Entry 7B2P (electron microscopy, 3.43 A resolution); this record covers chains A and B of the 4 polymer chains in the assembly.

Chain A:
Protein: Complement C4 beta chain
Source organism: Homo sapiens
UniProtKB: P0C0L4 (CO4A_HUMAN); numbering as in UniProt (aligned over 20-675)
Amino-acid sequence (656 residues; each row starts with the number of its first residue):
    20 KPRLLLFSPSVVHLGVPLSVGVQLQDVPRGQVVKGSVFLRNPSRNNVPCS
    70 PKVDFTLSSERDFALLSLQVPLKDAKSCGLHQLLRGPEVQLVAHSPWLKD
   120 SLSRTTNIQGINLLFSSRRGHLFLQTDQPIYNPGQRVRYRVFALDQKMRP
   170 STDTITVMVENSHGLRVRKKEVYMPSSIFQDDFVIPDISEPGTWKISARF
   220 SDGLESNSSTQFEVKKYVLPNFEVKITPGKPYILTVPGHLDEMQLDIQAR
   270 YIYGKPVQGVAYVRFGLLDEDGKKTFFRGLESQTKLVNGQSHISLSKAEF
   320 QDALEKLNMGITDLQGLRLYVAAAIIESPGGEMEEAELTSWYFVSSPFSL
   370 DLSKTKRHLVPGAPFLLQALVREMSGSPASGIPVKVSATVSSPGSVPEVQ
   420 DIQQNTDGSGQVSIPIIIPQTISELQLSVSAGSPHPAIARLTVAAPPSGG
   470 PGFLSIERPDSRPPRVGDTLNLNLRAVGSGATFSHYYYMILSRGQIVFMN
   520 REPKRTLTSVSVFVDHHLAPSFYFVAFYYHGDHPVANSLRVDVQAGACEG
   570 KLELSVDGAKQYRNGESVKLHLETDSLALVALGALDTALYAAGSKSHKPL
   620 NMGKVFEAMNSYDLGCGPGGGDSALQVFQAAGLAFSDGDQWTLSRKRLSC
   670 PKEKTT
Disordered / not traced: 670-675
Swiss-Prot annotation at these positions:
  - glycosylation: Asn226 (N-linked (GlcNAc...) asparagine)
  - natural variant: Ser347 (S347Y: In allotype C4A3a, allotype C4A6), Val418 (V418A: In allotype C4A4), Arg477 (R477W: In allotype C4A6)
Cystine bridges: Cys68-Cys97, Cys635-Cys669
Covalent attachments: N-acetylglucosamine (NAG) linked to Asn226

Chain B:
Protein: Complement C4 alpha chain
Source organism: Homo sapiens
UniProtKB: P0C0L4 (CO4A_HUMAN); residue numbers follow UniProt; this construct covers 680-1446
Amino-acid sequence (767 residues; each row starts with the number of its first residue):
   680 NVNFQKAINEKLGQYASPTAKRCCQDGVTRLPMMRSCEQRAARVQQPDCR
   730 EPFLSCCQFAESLRKKSRDKGQAGLQRALEILQEEDLIDEDDIPVRSFFP
   780 ENWLWRVETVDRFQILTLWLPDSLTTWEIHGLSLSKTKGLCVATPVQLRV
   830 FREFHLHLRLPMSVRRFEQLELRPVLYNYLDKNLTVSVHVSPVEGLCLAG
   880 GGGLAQQVLVPAGSARPVAFSVVPTAAAAVSLKVVARGSFEFPVGDAVSK
   930 VLQIEKEGAIHREELVYELNPLDHRGRTLEIPGNSDPNMIPDGDFNSYVR
   980 VTASDPLDTLGSEGALSPGGVASLLRLPRGCGEQTMIYLAPTLAASRYLD
  1030 KTEQWSTLPPETKDHAVDLIQKGYMRIQQFRKADGSYAAWLSRDSSTWLT
  1080 AFVLKVLSLAQEQVGGSPEKLQETSNWLLSQQQADGSFQDPCPVLDRSMQ
  1130 GGLVGNDETVALTAFVTIALHHGLAVFQDEGAEPLKQRVEASISKANSFL
  1180 GEKASAGLLGAHAAAITAYALSLTKAPVDLLGVAHNNLMAMAQETGDNLY
  1230 WGSVTGSQSNAVSPTPAPRNPSDPMPQAPALWIETTAYALLHLLLHEGKA
  1280 EMADQASAWLTRQGSFQGGFRSTQDTVIALDALSAYWIASHTTEERGLNV
  1330 TLSSTGRNGFKSHALQLNNRQIRGLEEELQFSLGSKINVKVGGNSKGTLK
  1380 VLRTYNVLDMKNTTCQDLQIEVTVKGHVEYTMEANEDYEDYEYDELPAKD
  1430 DPDAPLQPVTPLQLFEG
Disordered / not traced: 680-765, 986-993, 1231-1255, 1349-1353, 1414-1446
Sequence notes: variant Ser1201 (Thr in P0C0L4)
Swiss-Prot annotation at these positions:
  - site: Arg756, Ala757 (Cleavage)
  - modified residue: Ser918 (Phosphoserine), Tyr1417 (Sulfotyrosine), Tyr1420 (Sulfotyrosine), Tyr1422 (Sulfotyrosine)
  - glycosylation: Asn862 (N-linked (GlcNAc...) asparagine), Thr1244 (O-linked (GalNAc...) threonine), Asn1328 (N-linked (GlcNAc...) (complex) asparagine), Asn1391 (N-linked (GlcNAc...) asparagine)
  - cross-link: Cys1010 to Gln1013 (Isoglutamyl cysteine thioester (Cys-Gln))
  - natural variant: Pro726 (P726L: In allotype C4A3a), Asp1073 (D1073G: In allotype C4A1, allotype C4A2), Asn1176 (N1176S: In allotype C4A1), Ser1201 (T1201S: In allotype C4A4; this construct carries the variant), Val1207 (V1207A: In allotype C4A1, allotype C4A13), Leu1210 (L1210R: In allotype C4A1, allotype C4A13), Ser1286 (S1286A: In allotype C4A1, allotype C4A3a, allotype C4A6)
Covalent attachments: N-acetylglucosamine (NAG) linked to Asn862, Asn1328, Asn1391

Interface between chain A and chain B:
Disulfides between the chains: Cys567(A)-Cys820(B)
Residue-residue contacts (217; chain A residue first):
  Arg59(A) - Pro1039(B)  hydrogen bond (side chain-backbone)
  Arg59(A) - Asp1043(B)  salt bridge
  Pro61(A) - Asp1029(B)
  Pro61(A) - Trp1034(B)  hydrophobic
  Pro61(A) - Lys1042(B)
  Ser62(A) - Asp1029(B)  hydrogen bond (side chain-backbone)
  Ser62(A) - Glu1032(B)
  Asn64(A) - Glu1091(B)  hydrogen bond (side chain-backbone)
  Asn64(A) - Gln1092(B)
  Asn65(A) - Lys1042(B)
  Asn65(A) - Asp1043(B)  hydrogen bond
  Asn65(A) - Val1046(B)
  Leu102(A) - Glu1032(B)
  Leu103(A) - Glu1032(B)  hydrogen bond (backbone-side chain)
  Leu103(A) - Trp1316(B)  hydrophobic
  Leu103(A) - His1320(B)
  Arg104(A) - Ala994(B)
  Arg104(A) - Thr1031(B)
  Arg104(A) - Glu1032(B)  hydrogen bond (backbone-side chain)
  Arg104(A) - Gln1033(B)
  Arg104(A) - Trp1316(B)
  Glu107(A) - Ser1035(B)  hydrogen bond
  Gln109(A) - Trp1034(B)  hydrogen bond (side chain-backbone)
  Gln109(A) - Pro1039(B)
  Thr124(A) - His1044(B)
  Thr125(A) - Glu1040(B)
  Ile127(A) - Glu1040(B)
  Ile127(A) - Asp1043(B)
  Gln128(A) - Glu1040(B)
  Gly129(A) - Pro1039(B)
  Gly129(A) - Glu1040(B)  hydrogen bond (backbone-side chain)
  Ile130(A) - Pro1039(B)
  Asn131(A) - Trp1034(B)
  Asn131(A) - Ser1035(B)  hydrogen bond (side chain-backbone)
  Asn131(A) - Leu1037(B)  hydrogen bond (side chain-backbone)
  Asn131(A) - Pro1039(B)
  Phe142(A) - Leu819(B)  hydrophobic
  Gln144(A) - Trp784(B)
  Thr145(A) - Trp784(B)
  Asp146(A) - Asn781(B)  hydrogen bond (backbone-side chain)
  Asp146(A) - Trp784(B)
  Gln147(A) - Glu780(B)  hydrogen bond
  Gln147(A) - Asn781(B)
  Gln154(A) - Glu780(B)  hydrogen bond
  Arg157(A) - Asn781(B)
  Arg157(A) - Trp784(B)
  Tyr158(A) - Trp784(B)  hydrophobic
  Arg159(A) - Trp784(B)
  Arg159(A) - Arg785(B)
  Phe161(A) - Leu811(B)  hydrophobic
  Leu163(A) - Leu813(B)  hydrophobic
  Leu163(A) - Leu819(B)  hydrophobic
  Met167(A) - Gly818(B)
  Met167(A) - Leu819(B)
  Arg168(A) - Lys815(B)
  Arg168(A) - Thr816(B)  hydrogen bond (side chain-backbone)
  Arg168(A) - Lys817(B)  hydrogen bond (side chain-backbone)
  Pro169(A) - Leu813(B)
  Pro169(A) - Ser814(B)
  Pro169(A) - Lys815(B)
  Asn180(A) - Glu1357(B)  hydrogen bond
  Gly183(A) - Glu1355(B)
  Leu184(A) - Arg979(B)
  Leu184(A) - Glu1355(B)
  Leu184(A) - Glu1356(B)
  Leu184(A) - Glu1357(B)
  Arg185(A) - Glu1355(B)  hydrogen bond (backbone-backbone)
  Arg185(A) - Glu1356(B)  salt bridge
  Arg185(A) - Glu1357(B)  hydrogen bond (backbone-backbone)
  Val186(A) - Glu1357(B)
  Ser196(A) - Leu813(B)
  Ile197(A) - Val786(B)  hydrophobic
  Gln199(A) - Val786(B)
  Pro205(A) - Tyr977(B)
  Ile207(A) - Arg941(B)
  Ile207(A) - Tyr977(B)  hydrophobic
  Ile207(A) - Thr1383(B)
  Tyr236(A) - Glu780(B)  hydrogen bond
  Val237(A) - Arg838(B)
  Val237(A) - Met841(B)  hydrophobic
  Leu238(A) - Glu780(B)
  Leu238(A) - Arg838(B)  hydrogen bond (backbone-side chain)
  Asn240(A) - His836(B)  hydrogen bond
  Asn240(A) - Tyr856(B)
  Tyr270(A) - Tyr856(B)  hydrogen bond
  Tyr270(A) - Tyr858(B)
  Ile271(A) - Thr804(B)
  Ile271(A) - Thr805(B)
  Tyr272(A) - Leu803(B)
  Tyr272(A) - Arg828(B)  hydrogen bond (backbone-side chain)
  Tyr272(A) - Phe830(B)  hydrophobic
  Tyr272(A) - His834(B)  hydrogen bond
  Tyr272(A) - Tyr856(B)
  Tyr272(A) - Tyr858(B)
  Lys274(A) - Phe830(B)
  Lys274(A) - Tyr858(B)
  Pro275(A) - Tyr858(B)
  Glu346(A) - Tyr856(B)  hydrogen bond
  Pro348(A) - Ala894(B)
  Pro348(A) - Arg895(B)
  Pro348(A) - Pro896(B)
  Gly349(A) - Arg852(B)
  Gly349(A) - Val854(B)
  Glu351(A) - Arg838(B)  salt bridge
  Glu353(A) - Arg838(B)  salt bridge
  Cys567(A) - Leu819(B)
  Cys567(A) - Cys820(B)  disulfide
  Cys567(A) - Val821(B)
  Gly569(A) - Lys817(B)
  Gly569(A) - Cys820(B)
  Lys570(A) - Cys820(B)  hydrogen bond (backbone-side chain)
  Leu571(A) - Leu811(B)
  Leu571(A) - Ser812(B)
  Leu571(A) - Cys820(B)
  Leu571(A) - Ala822(B)  hydrophobic
  Leu573(A) - His809(B)
  Leu573(A) - Gly810(B)
  Leu573(A) - Ala822(B)  hydrophobic
  Leu573(A) - Val825(B)
  Lys579(A) - Gln826(B)
  Lys579(A) - Arg828(B)
  Tyr581(A) - Leu799(B)  hydrophobic
  Tyr581(A) - Leu827(B)  hydrophobic
  Tyr581(A) - Arg828(B)
  Tyr581(A) - Val829(B)
  Tyr581(A) - Phe830(B)  hydrogen bond (backbone-backbone)
  Arg582(A) - Val829(B)
  Arg582(A) - Phe830(B)
  Asn583(A) - Arg775(B)
  Asn583(A) - Pro800(B)
  Asn583(A) - Asp801(B)
  Asn583(A) - Val829(B)
  Asn583(A) - Arg831(B)  hydrogen bond
  Gly584(A) - Trp798(B)  hydrogen bond (backbone-side chain)
  Gly584(A) - Leu799(B)  hydrogen bond (backbone-backbone)
  Gly584(A) - Asp801(B)
  Glu585(A) - Leu797(B)
  Glu585(A) - Leu799(B)  hydrogen bond (backbone-backbone)
  Ser586(A) - Leu797(B)
  Val587(A) - Leu797(B)  hydrogen bond (backbone-backbone)
  Val587(A) - Leu799(B)  hydrophobic
  Val587(A) - Leu827(B)  hydrophobic
  Lys588(A) - Ile794(B)
  Lys588(A) - Thr796(B)
  Leu589(A) - Gln793(B)
  Leu589(A) - Ile794(B)
  Leu589(A) - Leu795(B)  hydrogen bond (backbone-backbone)
  His590(A) - Gln793(B)
  His590(A) - Ile794(B)
  Leu591(A) - Glu787(B)
  Leu591(A) - Phe792(B)
  Leu591(A) - Gln793(B)  hydrogen bond (backbone-backbone)
  Leu591(A) - Leu795(B)  hydrophobic
  Glu592(A) - Arg791(B)
  Glu592(A) - Phe792(B)
  Thr593(A) - Val789(B)
  Thr593(A) - Arg791(B)  hydrogen bond (backbone-side chain)
  Thr593(A) - Ser812(B)
  Asp594(A) - Arg791(B)  hydrogen bond (backbone-side chain)
  Asp594(A) - Lys817(B)  salt bridge
  Ser595(A) - Arg791(B)
  Ser595(A) - Ser814(B)
  Ser595(A) - Thr816(B)  hydrogen bond
  Ser595(A) - Lys817(B)
  Leu596(A) - Thr788(B)
  Leu596(A) - Val789(B)
  Leu596(A) - Asp790(B)
  Leu596(A) - Ser814(B)
  Ala597(A) - Glu787(B)
  Ala597(A) - Thr788(B)
  Ala597(A) - Val789(B)  hydrogen bond (backbone-backbone)
  Ala597(A) - Ser812(B)
  Ala597(A) - Leu813(B)
  Ala597(A) - Ser814(B)
  Leu598(A) - Glu787(B)
  Leu598(A) - Thr788(B)
  Leu598(A) - Leu811(B)
  Leu598(A) - Ser812(B)
  Leu598(A) - Leu813(B)  hydrogen bond (backbone-backbone)
  Val599(A) - Arg785(B)
  Val599(A) - Val786(B)
  Val599(A) - Glu787(B)  hydrogen bond (backbone-backbone)
  Val599(A) - Val789(B)  hydrophobic
  Val599(A) - Leu811(B)
  Ala600(A) - Arg785(B)
  Ala600(A) - Gly810(B)
  Ala600(A) - Leu811(B)  hydrogen bond (backbone-backbone)
  Leu601(A) - Leu783(B)
  Leu601(A) - Trp784(B)
  Leu601(A) - Arg785(B)  hydrogen bond (backbone-backbone)
  Leu601(A) - Glu787(B)
  Leu601(A) - Leu795(B)  hydrophobic
  Leu601(A) - His809(B)
  Gly602(A) - Leu783(B)  hydrogen bond (backbone-backbone)
  Gly602(A) - Glu807(B)
  Gly602(A) - Ile808(B)
  Gly602(A) - His809(B)  hydrogen bond (backbone-backbone)
  Ala603(A) - Asn781(B)
  Ala603(A) - Trp782(B)  hydrogen bond (backbone-backbone)
  Ala603(A) - Leu783(B)  hydrogen bond (backbone-backbone)
  Ala603(A) - Ile808(B)  hydrophobic
  Leu604(A) - Glu780(B)
  Leu604(A) - Thr805(B)
  Leu604(A) - Trp806(B)
  Leu604(A) - Glu807(B)  hydrogen bond (backbone-backbone)
  Asp605(A) - Glu780(B)
  Asp605(A) - Thr804(B)  hydrogen bond
  Asp605(A) - Thr805(B)
  Asp605(A) - Trp806(B)
  Thr606(A) - Thr805(B)  hydrogen bond
  Leu608(A) - Glu780(B)
  Tyr609(A) - Glu807(B)  hydrogen bond
  Leu619(A) - Leu811(B)  hydrophobic
  Leu619(A) - Val821(B)
  Met621(A) - Val821(B)  hydrogen bond (side chain-backbone)
  Val624(A) - Leu819(B)  hydrophobic
  Val624(A) - Val821(B)  hydrophobic
Other interface residues (no listed pair), chain A (106 interface residues in all): Arg63, Gln101, Val111, Lys235, Pro239, Gln277, Gly350, Glu568, Ser574, Val575, Gln580, Asn620, Ser655, Trp660
Other interface residues (no listed pair), chain B (94 interface residues in all): Ser802, Thr823, Glu832, Leu839, Gly892, Asn975, Pro1038, Ile1317

Overview:
The interface between chain A and chain B involves 106 residues on one side and 94 on the other; the contacts
include 1 disulfide bond, 52 hydrogen bonds and 5 salt bridges. Polar contacts include Arg59(A)-Asp1043(B),
Arg185(A)-Glu1356(B) and Glu351(A)-Arg838(B). N-acetylglucosamine is covalently linked to Asn226(A).
Here chain A is Complement C4 beta chain and chain B is Complement C4 alpha chain, both from Homo sapiens.
Entry 7B2P (Cryo-EM structure of complement C4b in complex with nanobody B5) was determined by electron
microscopy, deposited together with 7B2M and 7B2Q.
